PDB entry 5THY | X-ray diffraction, 2.09 A resolution | chain A

== Chain A ==
Name: CurJ
From: Moorea producens 3L
UniProtKB: F4Y426 (F4Y426_9CYAN); residues 1-381 here correspond to UniProt positions 1269-1649 (UniProt number = residue number + 1268)
Sequence (405 residues; each row starts with the number of its first residue; numbers below 1 keep their minus sign (Mse-23 is residue -23)):
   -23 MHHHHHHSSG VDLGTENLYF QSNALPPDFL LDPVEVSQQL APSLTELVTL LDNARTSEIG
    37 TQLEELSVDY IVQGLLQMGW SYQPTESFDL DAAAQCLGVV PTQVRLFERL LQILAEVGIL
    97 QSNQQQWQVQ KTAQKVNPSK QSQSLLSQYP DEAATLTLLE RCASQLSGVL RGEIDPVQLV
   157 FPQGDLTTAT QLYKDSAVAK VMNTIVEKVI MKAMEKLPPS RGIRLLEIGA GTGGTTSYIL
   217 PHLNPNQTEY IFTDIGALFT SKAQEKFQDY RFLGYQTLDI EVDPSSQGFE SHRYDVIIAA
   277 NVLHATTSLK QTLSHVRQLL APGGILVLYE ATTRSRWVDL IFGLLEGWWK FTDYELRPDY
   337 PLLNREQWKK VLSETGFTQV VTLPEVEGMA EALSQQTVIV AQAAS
Disordered / not traced: -23 to -6
Differences from the reference sequence: initiating methionine (-23); expression tag (-22 to 0)
Modified residues: Mse-23 (selenomethionine); Mse54, Mse178, Mse187, Mse190, Mse365 (selenomethionine; parent Met)
Residues lining bound ligands: S-adenosylhomocysteine (SAH): Tyr169, Glu203, Ile204, Gly205, Ala206, Gly207, Thr208, Gly209, Gly210, Thr211, Asp230, Ile231, Gly232, Phe235, Leu254, Asp255, Ile256, Glu257, Ala276, Asn277, Val278, Ala281, Thr282
From the paper describing this entry:
  - catalytic residues: Tyr169, Asn277, His280, Glu306
  - contacts within the chain: His280-Glu306 (hydrogen bond), His280-Arg333 (backbone contact)
  - conformationally variable residues (order/disorder transition): Tyr169, Thr208
  - mutagenesis - Y169F, N277A: decreased catalytic activity

== Overview ==
Bound to chain A: S-adenosylhomocysteine. The paper reports catalytic residues Tyr169, Asn277 and His280 among
others; Y169F and N277A reduce catalytic activity.
Chain A is CurJ (Moorea producens 3L); the structure, Crystal structure of SeMet-Substituted CurJ carbon
methyltransferase, was determined by X-ray diffraction, deposited together with 5THZ.
